PDB entry 7PIT | electron microscopy, 5.70 A resolution (low resolution: residue-level contacts below are approximate; hydrogen-bond / salt-bridge calls are withheld) | chains m and 3 of the 56 polymer chains in the assembly

[Chain m]
Protein: 50S ribosomal protein L17
From: Mycoplasma pneumoniae M129
UniProt: Q59547 (RL17_MYCPN); residue numbers follow UniProt; this construct covers 1-124
Sequence (124 residues; each row starts with the number of its first residue):
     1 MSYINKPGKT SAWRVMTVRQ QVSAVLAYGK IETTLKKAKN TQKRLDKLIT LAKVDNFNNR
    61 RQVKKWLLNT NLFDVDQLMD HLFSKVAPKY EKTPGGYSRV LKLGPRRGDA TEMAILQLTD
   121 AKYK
Unresolved in the structure: 1, 121-124

[Chain 3]
Molecule: 23S ribosomal RNA
From: Mycoplasma pneumoniae M129
Sequence (2907 nucleotides; numbered 1 to 2907; the number before each row is that of its first residue):
     1 UACAAUAAGU UACUAAGGGC UUAUGGUGGA UGCCUUGGCA CUAAUAGGCG AUGAAGGACG
    61 UGUUAACCUG CGAUAAGCUU CGGGUAGGUG GUAAGAACCU CAGAUCCGGA GAUUUCCGAA
   121 UGGAGCAAUC CGGUAGUUGG AAACAGCUAU CAUUAAUUGA UGAAUAAAUA GUCAAUUAAA
   181 GCAAUACGUG GUGAAGUGAA ACAUCUCAGU AGCCACAGGA AAAGAAAACG AAUGUGAUUC
   241 CGUGUGUAGU GGCGAGCGAA AGCGGAACAG GCCAAACUUA UCAUUAGAUA GGGGUUGUAG
   301 GGCUUGCAAU GUGGACUUGA AAACGAUAGA AGAAGCUGUU GGAAAGCAGC GCGCAAAAGG
   361 GUGAUAGCCC CGUAUUUGAA AUUGUUUUCA UACCUAGCGA GAUCCCUGAG UAGCUCGGAA
   421 AACGUUAUUU UGAGUGAAUC UGCCCAGACC AUUGGGUAAG CCUAAAUACU AAUUAGUGAC
   481 CGAUAGCGAA ACAGUACCGU GAGGGAAAGG UGAAAAGAAC CCAGAGAUGG GAGUGAAAUA
   541 GAUUCUGAAA CCAUAUGCCU ACAACGUGUC AGAGCACAUU AAUGUGUGAU GGCGUGCGUU
   601 UUGAAGUAUG AGCCGGCGAG UUAUGAUAGC AAGCGUUAGU UAACCAGGAG AUGGGGAGCU
   661 GUAGCGAAAG CGAGUUUUAA AAGAGCGUUU GUUUGUUAUU AUAGACCCGA AACGGGUUGA
   721 GCUAGUCAUG AGCAGGUUGA AGGUUGAGUA ACAUCAACUG GAGGACCGAA CCGACUCUCG
   781 UUGAAACGAU AGCGGAUGAC UUGUGAUUAG GGGUGAAAUU CCAAUCGAAA UCCGUGAUAG
   841 CUGGUUCUCG UCGAAAUAGC UUUAAGGCUA GCGUGAGAUC ACAAAUAAGU GGAGGUAAAG
   901 CUACUGAAUG UAUGAUGGCG CCACCUAGGC GUACUGAAUA CAAUUAAACU CUGAAUGCCA
   961 UUUAUUUUAU UCUCGCAGUC AGACAGUGGG GGAUAAGCUU CAUUGUCAAG AGGGGAAGAG
  1021 CCCAGAUCAU UAAAUAAGGU CCCCAAAAUA UACUAAGUGG AAAAGGAUGU GAAAGUGCUA
  1081 AAACAGCAAG GAUGUUGGCU UAGAAGCAGC CAUCGUUUAA AGAGUGCGUA ACAGCUCACU
  1141 UGUCGAGUGU UUUUGCGCCG AAGAUGUAAC GGGGCUAAGU AUAUUACCGA AUUUAUGGAU
  1201 AAGAUUUAUA UCUUGUGGUA GACGAGCGUU GUAUUGGAGU UGAAGUCAAA GCGUGAGCAU
  1261 UGGUGGAUCC AAUACAAGUG AGAAUGCCGG CAUGAGUAAC GCUUGGGAGU GAGAAUCUCC
  1321 CAAACCGAUU GACUAAGGUU UCCUGGACCA GGGUCGUCCU UCCAGGGUUA GUCUGGACCU
  1381 AAGCUGAGGC UGAAAAGCGU AGGCGAUGGA CAACAGGUUA AUAUUCCUGU ACUUACAGUU
  1441 AGACUGAUGG AGUGACAAAG AAGGUUUUCC ACCCCCAUAA UUGGAUUUGG GGAUAAAUCA
  1501 UAAGGUGGUA CAAUAGGCAA AUCCGUUGUG CAUAACAUUG AGUGAUGAUG UCGAGUGAAU
  1561 GAGUGAUCAA GUAGCGAAGG UGGUAUUAAU CAUGCUUUCA AGAAAAGCUU CUAGGGUUAA
  1621 UCUAGCUGUA ACCAGUACCG AGAACGAACA CACGUAGUCA AGGAGAGGAU CCUAAGGUUA
  1681 GCGAGUGAAC UAUAGCCAAG GAACUCUGCA AAUUAACCCC GUAAGUUAGC GAGAAGGGGU
  1741 GCUUAUGUAA AAGUAAGCCG CAGUGAAGAA CGAGGGGGGA CUGUUUAACU AAAACACAAC
  1801 UCUAUGCCAA ACCGUAAGGU GAUGUAUAUG GGGUGACACC UGCCCAGUGC UGGAAGGUUA
  1861 AAGAAGGAGG UUAGCGCAAG CGAAGCUUUU AACUGAAGCC CCAGUGAACG GCGGCCGUAA
  1921 CUAUAACGGU CCUAAGGUAG CGAAAUUCCU AGUCGGGUAA AUUCCGUCCC GCUUGAAUGG
  1981 UGUAACCAUC UCUUGACUGU CUCGGCUAUA GACUCGGUGA AAUCCAGGUA CGGGUGAAGA
  2041 CACCCGUUAG GCGCAACGGG ACGGAAAGAC CCCGUGAAGC UUUACUGUAG CUUAAUAUUG
  2101 AUCAGGACAU UAUCAUGUAG AGAAUAGGUA GGAGCAAUCG AUGCAAGUUC GCUAGGACUU
  2161 GUUGAUGCGA AAGGUGGAAU ACUACCCUUG GUUGUGUGCU GUUCUAAUUG GUAACUGUUA
  2221 UCCAGUUUCA AGACAGUGUU AGGUGGGCAG UUUGACUGGG GCGGUCGCCU CCUAAAAGGU
  2281 AACGGAGGCG UACAAAGGUA CCUUCAGUAC GGUUGGAAAU CGUAUGUAGA GUGUAAUGGU
  2341 GUAAGGGUGC UUGACUGUGA GACAUACAGG UCGAACAGGU GAGAAAUCAG GUCAUAGUGA
  2401 UCCGGUGGUC CAGUAUGGAA UGGCCAUCGC UCAACGGAUA AAAGCUACUC CGGGGAUAAC
  2461 AGGCUGAUAC UGCCCAAGAG UUCAUAUCGA CGGCAGUGUU UGGCACCUCG AUGUCGACUC
  2521 AUCUCAUCCU CGAGCUGAAG CAGGUUCGAA GGGUUCGGCU GUUCGCCGAU UAAAGAGAUA
  2581 CGUGAGUUGG GUUCAAACCG UCGUGAGACA GGUUGGUCCC UAUCUAUUGU GCCCGUAGGA
  2641 AGAUUGAAGA GUGUUGCUUC UAGUACGAGA GGACCGAAGC GAGGACACCU CUUAUGCUCC
  2701 AGUUGUAGCG CCAGCUGCAC CGCUGGGUAG UAACGUGUCU AUUAGAUAAA CGCUGAAAGC
  2761 AUCUAAGUGU GAAACUAUCU CAAAGAUUAA UCUUCCCAUU UCGCAAGAAA GUAAGAGCCG
  2821 UCAAAGACGA UGACGUUGAU AGGUUACAGG UGUAAGCAUA GUGAUAUGUU GAGCUGAGUA
  2881 AUACUAAUUG CUCGAGGACU UAUUGGA
Unresolved in the structure: 1-7, 923-927, 1560-1569, 2901-2907

[Chain m / chain 3 interface]
Contacting residue pairs (90; chain m residue first):
  Ser2(m) - C779(3)
  Ser2(m) - G780(3)
  Ser2(m) - A1692(3)
  Tyr3(m) - C779(3)
  Tyr3(m) - G2011(3)
  Ile4(m) - A789(3)
  Ile4(m) - A1652(3)
  Lys6(m) - A2010(3)
  Lys6(m) - G2011(3)
  Pro7(m) - U2009(3)
  Gly8(m) - A2010(3)
  Lys9(m) - U2009(3)
  Lys9(m) - A2010(3)
  Ser11(m) - C2697(3)
  Ala12(m) - C2718(3)
  Trp13(m) - U1304(3)
  Arg14(m) - G1687(3)
  Val15(m) - U2698(3)
  Met16(m) - A1323(3)
  Thr17(m) - U1304(3)
  Gln20(m) - G1305(3)
  Gln20(m) - A1323(3)
  Gln21(m) - G1305(3)
  Gln21(m) - G1306(3)
  Ala24(m) - G1306(3)
  Tyr28(m) - G1306(3)
  Tyr28(m) - G1307(3)
  Ile31(m) - G1306(3)
  Ile31(m) - G1307(3)
  Glu32(m) - G1306(3)
  Glu32(m) - G1307(3)
  Thr33(m) - G1306(3)
  Thr34(m) - G1685(3)
  Lys36(m) - G1685(3)
  Lys36(m) - U1686(3)
  Lys37(m) - G1685(3)
  Lys39(m) - C2822(3)
  Asn40(m) - U2698(3)
  Lys43(m) - G2842(3)
  Lys43(m) - G2843(3)
  Arg44(m) - U2698(3)
  Asp46(m) - G2843(3)
  Lys47(m) - U2844(3)
  Lys47(m) - U2875(3)
  Thr50(m) - U2844(3)
  Thr50(m) - U2845(3)
  Phe57(m) - U1482(3)
  Phe57(m) - A2855(3)
  Phe57(m) - G2856(3)
  Asn58(m) - A2854(3)
  Asn58(m) - A2855(3)
  Arg60(m) - U1482(3)
  Arg61(m) - U1482(3)
  Arg61(m) - A2713(3)
  Arg61(m) - G2714(3)
  Arg61(m) - C2715(3)
  Lys64(m) - G2714(3)
  Lys64(m) - C2715(3)
  Lys65(m) - C2715(3)
  Leu68(m) - A1323(3)
  Asn69(m) - C1321(3)
  Asn69(m) - A1322(3)
  Thr70(m) - C1321(3)
  Asn71(m) - C1321(3)
  Thr93(m) - C2884(3)
  Pro94(m) - G2843(3)
  Pro94(m) - U2844(3)
  Gly95(m) - G2843(3)
  Gly95(m) - U2844(3)
  Gly95(m) - C2884(3)
  Gly96(m) - G2842(3)
  Gly96(m) - G2843(3)
  Gly96(m) - C2884(3)
  Arg99(m) - U2885(3)
  Arg99(m) - A2886(3)
  Val100(m) - A2886(3)
  Leu101(m) - A2886(3)
  Lys102(m) - G2820(3)
  Lys102(m) - U2821(3)
  Arg106(m) - A1315(3)
  Arg107(m) - A1314(3)
  Arg107(m) - A1315(3)
  Arg107(m) - C1355(3)
  Gly108(m) - A1315(3)
  Gly108(m) - G2016(3)
  Asp109(m) - A1315(3)
  Asp109(m) - G1683(3)
  Asp109(m) - G2016(3)
  Ala110(m) - G2016(3)
  Thr111(m) - A1684(3)
Other interface residues (no listed pair), chain m (59 interface residues in all): Asn5, Gln62, Ser98, Thr119
Other interface residues (no listed pair), chain 3 (53 interface residues in all): C1302, U1303, G1313, U1316, C2709, U2716, C2874, G2876

[Summary]
59 residues of chain m face 53 of chain 3 across their interface.
Here chain m is 50S ribosomal protein L17 and chain 3 is 23S ribosomal RNA, both from Mycoplasma pneumoniae
M129. Entry 7PIT (70S ribosome with EF-G, A/P- and P/E-site tRNAs in pseudouridimycin-treated Mycoplasma
pneumoniae cells) was determined by electron microscopy (same publication as 7OOC, 7OOD, 7P6Z, 7PAH, 7PAI,
7PAJ and 23 further entries).
